6RE6 - chains 2 and 7 of the 31 polymer chains in the assembly; structure by electron microscopy, 3.40 A resolution.

Chain 2:
Protein: ASA-2: Polytomella F-ATP synthase associated subunit 2
Organism: Polytomella sp. Pringsheim 198.80
Notes: engineered mutation(s): P165F, N167S
Chain sequence (441 residues; row label = number of the first residue in the row):
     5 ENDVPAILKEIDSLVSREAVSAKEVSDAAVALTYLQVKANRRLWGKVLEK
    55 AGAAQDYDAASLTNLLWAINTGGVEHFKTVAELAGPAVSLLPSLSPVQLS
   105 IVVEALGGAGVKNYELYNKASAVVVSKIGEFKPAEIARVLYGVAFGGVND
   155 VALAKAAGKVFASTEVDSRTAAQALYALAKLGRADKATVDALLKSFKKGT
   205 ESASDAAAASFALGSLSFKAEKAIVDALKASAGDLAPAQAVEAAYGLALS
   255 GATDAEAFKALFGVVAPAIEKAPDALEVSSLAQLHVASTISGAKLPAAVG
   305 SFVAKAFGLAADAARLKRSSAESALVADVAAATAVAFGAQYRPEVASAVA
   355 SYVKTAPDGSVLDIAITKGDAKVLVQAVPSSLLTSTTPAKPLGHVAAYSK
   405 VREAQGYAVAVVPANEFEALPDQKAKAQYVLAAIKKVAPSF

Chain 7:
Protein: Mitochondrial ATP synthase associated protein ASA7
Organism: Polytomella sp. Pringsheim 198.80
Reference sequence: D8V7I2 (D8V7I2_9CHLO); residues 1-190 here = UniProt positions 1-190
Chain sequence (190 residues; row label = number of the first residue in the row):
     1 MSSVRAGVEAGRRDLTTFTFSGLQDAPVAALSGSIKLNVAAKAGKAEVTV
    51 AAGAAKAATQVSAAALRKLSGSKISLAEVARISVLHSSIQNYLLSLSNER
   101 YQLLSQWPDFTTMYGKDFYYRAHPEDLKKFYDAADEYYKLYETVTEFDSL
   151 SALASQVVPNYAARRRSTVHPAIGSTVADGAFTNFLLSKQ
Unresolved in the structure: 1-14

How chain 2 and chain 7 interact:
Contacting residue pairs (109):
  Glu5(2) - Lys56(7)
  Asn6(2) - Lys56(7)
  Asn6(2) - Ala57(7)
  Asn6(2) - Ala58(7)  hydrogen bond (side chain-backbone)
  Asp7(2) - Lys56(7)
  Ile11(2) - Val50(7)
  Ile11(2) - Ala55(7)  hydrophobic
  Ile11(2) - Ala57(7)  hydrophobic
  Glu14(2) - Ala52(7)
  Glu14(2) - Gly53(7)
  Glu14(2) - Ala54(7)
  Glu14(2) - Ala55(7)
  Ile15(2) - Ile35(7)  hydrophobic
  Leu18(2) - Ser34(7)
  Leu18(2) - Ile35(7)  hydrophobic
  Arg21(2) - Ser34(7)
  Lys27(2) - Leu31(7)
  Glu28(2) - Ser32(7)
  Asp31(2) - Ala30(7)
  Asp31(2) - Leu31(7)  hydrogen bond (side chain-backbone)
  Asp31(2) - Ser32(7)  hydrogen bond (side chain-backbone)
  Asp31(2) - Ile35(7)
  Val34(2) - Pro27(7)  hydrophobic
  Val34(2) - Leu37(7)  hydrophobic
  Ala35(2) - Ile35(7)  hydrophobic
  Ala35(2) - Val50(7)  hydrophobic
  Thr37(2) - Leu66(7)
  Thr37(2) - Leu69(7)
  Tyr38(2) - Leu23(7)  hydrophobic
  Tyr38(2) - Ala26(7)
  Tyr38(2) - Pro27(7)  hydrogen bond (side chain-backbone)
  Tyr38(2) - Leu37(7)  hydrophobic
  Tyr38(2) - Val61(7)
  Leu39(2) - Val50(7)  hydrophobic
  Gln40(2) - Val61(7)
  Gln40(2) - Ala65(7)
  Gln40(2) - Leu69(7)
  Lys42(2) - Leu69(7)  hydrogen bond (side chain-backbone)
  Lys42(2) - Ser72(7)  hydrogen bond (side chain-backbone)
  Lys42(2) - Ile74(7)
  Arg45(2) - Ile74(7)  hydrogen bond (side chain-backbone)
  Arg45(2) - Ser75(7)  hydrogen bond (side chain-backbone)
  Arg45(2) - Leu76(7)
  Trp48(2) - Leu76(7)
  Gly49(2) - Leu76(7)
  Leu52(2) - Leu76(7)  hydrophobic
  Ala64(2) - Leu31(7)  hydrophobic
  Ser65(2) - Leu31(7)
  Asn68(2) - Pro27(7)
  Trp71(2) - Gly22(7)
  Trp71(2) - Leu23(7)
  Trp71(2) - Ala26(7)  hydrophobic
  Trp71(2) - Pro27(7)
  Asn74(2) - Leu15(7)
  Asn74(2) - Thr19(7)
  Asn74(2) - Ser21(7)  hydrogen bond
  Thr75(2) - Ser21(7)  hydrogen bond
  Thr75(2) - Gly22(7)
  Thr75(2) - Leu66(7)
  Thr75(2) - Ser70(7)
  Gly76(2) - Leu69(7)
  Gly77(2) - Ser70(7)
  Gly77(2) - Lys73(7)
  Gly77(2) - Ile74(7)  hydrogen bond (backbone-backbone)
  Val78(2) - Leu15(7)
  Val78(2) - Ile74(7)  hydrophobic
  Val78(2) - Leu76(7)  hydrophobic
  Glu79(2) - Leu15(7)  hydrogen bond (side chain-backbone)
  Glu79(2) - Lys73(7)
  Glu79(2) - Ser75(7)
  Glu79(2) - Leu76(7)  hydrogen bond (backbone-backbone)
  His80(2) - Leu76(7)
  His80(2) - Glu78(7)  salt bridge
  Lys82(2) - Glu78(7)
  Val101(2) - Asp25(7)
  Glu108(2) - Phe20(7)
  Glu108(2) - Ser21(7)
  Gly112(2) - Leu15(7)
  Gly112(2) - Thr16(7)  hydrogen bond (backbone-backbone)
  Ala113(2) - Leu15(7)
  Arg142(2) - Ser21(7)
  Arg142(2) - Gln24(7)  hydrogen bond (side chain-backbone)
  Arg142(2) - Asp25(7)  salt bridge
  Tyr145(2) - Thr16(7)  hydrogen bond
  Tyr145(2) - Phe18(7)  hydrogen bond (side chain-backbone)
  Tyr145(2) - Thr19(7)
  Tyr145(2) - Phe20(7)  hydrophobic
  Phe149(2) - Thr16(7)
  Arg173(2) - Phe20(7)  hydrogen bond (side chain-backbone)
  Arg173(2) - Gln24(7)
  Arg173(2) - Arg67(7)
  Gln177(2) - Phe20(7)
  Tyr180(2) - Phe18(7)
  Tyr180(2) - Phe20(7)  hydrophobic
  Glu205(2) - Ala64(7)
  Ser206(2) - Arg67(7)
  Ser208(2) - Arg67(7)
  Asp209(2) - Arg67(7)  salt bridge
  Ala211(2) - Phe18(7)  hydrophobic
  Ala212(2) - Phe18(7)  hydrophobic
  Ala212(2) - Phe20(7)  hydrophobic
  Asp238(2) - Lys68(7)
  Ala240(2) - Gly71(7)
  Ala242(2) - Thr17(7)
  Gln243(2) - Thr17(7)
  Gln243(2) - Phe18(7)
  Gln243(2) - Gly71(7)
  Glu246(2) - Thr17(7)  hydrogen bond
  Glu246(2) - Phe18(7)
Also at the interface, not in a pair above, chain 2 (61 interface residues in all): Ala10, Ala32, Ile73, Ile105, Ala176, Phe215
Also at the interface, not in a pair above, chain 7 (45 interface residues in all): Val39, Val48, Thr59

Summary:
Chain 2 and chain 7 form an interface of 61 and 45 residues respectively; the contacts include 19 hydrogen
bonds and 3 salt bridges. Polar pairs include His80(2)-Glu78(7), Arg142(2)-Asp25(7) and Asp209(2)-Arg67(7).
Chain 2 is ASA-2: Polytomella F-ATP synthase associated subunit 2 and chain 7 is Mitochondrial ATP synthase
associated protein ASA7, both from Polytomella sp. Pringsheim 198.80; the structure, Cryo-EM structure of
Polytomella F-ATP synthase, Rotary substate 2C, monomer-masked refinement, was determined by electron
microscopy (same publication as 6RD4, 6RD5, 6RD6, 6RD7, 6RD8, 6RD9 and 46 further entries).
